PDB entry 1Y5F | X-ray diffraction, 2.14 A resolution | chains A and D of the 4 polymer chains in the assembly

# Chain A
Name: Hemoglobin alpha chain
From: Homo sapiens
UniProt: P69905 (HBA_HUMAN); numbering as in UniProt (aligned over 1-141)
Amino-acid sequence (141 residues; numbered 1 to 141; the number before each row is that of its first residue):
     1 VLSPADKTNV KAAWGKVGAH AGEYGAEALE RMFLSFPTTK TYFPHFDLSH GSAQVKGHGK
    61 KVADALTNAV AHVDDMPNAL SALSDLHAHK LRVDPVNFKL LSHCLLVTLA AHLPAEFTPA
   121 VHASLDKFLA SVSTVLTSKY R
Bound ions: heme Fe near His87 (its only coordinating residue here)
Ligand contacts: heme (HEM): Met32, Thr39, Tyr42, Phe43, His45, Phe46, His58, Lys61, Val62, Ala65, Leu66, Leu83, Leu86, His87, Leu91, Val93, Asn97, Phe98, Leu101, Val132, Ser133, Leu136
UniProt features mapped onto this chain:
  - site: Lys61 (Not glycated)
  - natural variant: Asp6 (A6D: In J-Toronto; this construct carries the variant), Ala13 (A13D: In J-Paris 1/J-Aljezur), Glu27 (A27E: In Shenyang; this construct carries the variant), Lys61 (K61N: In Zambia; deletion: In Clinic), Asp64 (A64D: In Pontoise; this construct carries the variant), Asp75 (D75A: In Lille; D75G: In Chapel Hill; D75N: In G-Pest), Ala111 (A111D: In Petah Tikva)

# Chain D
Name: Hemoglobin beta chain
From: Homo sapiens
UniProt: P68871 (HBB_HUMAN); numbering as in UniProt (aligned over 1-146)
Amino-acid sequence (146 residues; row label = number of the first residue in the row):
     1 MHLTPEEKSA VTALWGKVNV DEVGGEALGR LLVVYPWTQR FFESFGDLST PDAVMGNPKV
    61 KAHGKKVLGA FSDGLAHLDN LKGTFATLSE LHCDKAHVDP ENFRLLGNVL VCVLAHHFGK
   121 EFTPPVQAAY QKVVAGVANA LAHKYH
Sequence notes: engineered mutation Met1 (Val in P68871), Ala96 (Leu in P68871)
Bound ions: heme Fe near His92 (its only coordinating residue here)
Ligand contacts: heme (HEM): Leu31, Thr38, Phe41, Phe42, His63, Lys66, Val67, Ala70, Phe71, Phe85, Leu88, Leu91, His92, Val98, Asn102, Phe103, Leu106, Val137, Leu141
UniProt features mapped onto this chain:
  - natural variant: Leu3 (H3L: In Graz; this construct carries the variant), Glu7 (E7A: In G-Makassar; E7K: In Hb C; E7Q: In Machida; E7V: In SKCA), Lys8 (E8K: In G-Siriraj; this construct carries the variant), Val11 (A11V: In Iraq-Halabja; this construct carries the variant), Gly16 (W16G: In Randwick; this construct carries the variant), Val23 (E23V: In D-Granada; this construct carries the variant), Gly24 (V24G: In Miyashiro; this construct carries the variant), Gly25 (G25D: In Moscva; G25R: In Riverdale-Bronx; G25V: In Savannah), Leu32 (L32P: In Yokohama), Val33 (L33V: In Muscat; this construct carries the variant), Arg40 (Q40R: In Tianshui; this construct carries the variant), Phe42 (F42Y: In Mequon; deletion: In Bruxelles), 11 further natural variant entries in UniProt

# Chain A / chain D interface
Pairs across the interface (26; chain A residue first):
  Pro37(A) with His146(D)
  Thr38(A) with Pro100(D)
  Lys40(A) with His146(D), hydrogen bond (side chain-backbone)
  Thr41(A) with His97(D); Asp99(D); Tyr145(D)
  Tyr42(A) with Arg40(D); Asp99(D), hydrogen bond
  Pro44(A) with His97(D)
  Leu91(A) with Arg40(D), hydrogen bond (backbone-side chain)
  Arg92(A) with Trp37(D); Arg40(D); Glu43(D), salt bridge
  Asp94(A) with Trp37(D), hydrogen bond; Asp99(D); Glu101(D); Leu105(D)
  Pro95(A) with Trp37(D)
  Val96(A) with Glu101(D)
  Asn97(A) with Asp99(D)
  Tyr140(A) with Pro36(D); Trp37(D), hydrophobic
  Arg141(A) with Val34(D), hydrogen bond (side chain-backbone); Tyr35(D); Pro36(D); Trp37(D)
Interface residues without a listed pair, chain D (15 interface residues in all): Gln39, Val98

# Summary
The interface between chain A and chain D involves 14 residues on one side and 15 on the other; the contacts
include 5 hydrogen bonds and 1 salt bridge. Among the polar pairs are Arg92(A)-Glu43(D), Lys40(A)-His146(D)
and Tyr42(A)-Asp99(D). Ligands of chain A: heme.
Chain A is Hemoglobin alpha chain and chain D is Hemoglobin beta chain, both from Homo sapiens; the structure,
T-To-T(High) quaternary transitions in human hemoglobin: betaL96A deoxy low-salt (1 test set), was determined
by X-ray diffraction together with 1XXT, 1XY0, 1XZ5, 1XZ7, 1XZU, 1XZV and 45 further entries from the same
study.
